Entry 6H2E (X-ray diffraction, 2.35 A resolution); this record covers chains P and Q.

[Chain P (and Q)]
Molecule: AhlC
Source organism: Aeromonas hydrophila
Notes: chain Q of this document is another copy of the same molecule, construct and numbering; everything in this record applies to it too
Reference sequence: A0A1U6XZ15 (A0A1U6XZ15_AERHY); residue numbers follow UniProt; this construct covers 1-266
Sequence (274 residues; each row starts with the number of its first residue):
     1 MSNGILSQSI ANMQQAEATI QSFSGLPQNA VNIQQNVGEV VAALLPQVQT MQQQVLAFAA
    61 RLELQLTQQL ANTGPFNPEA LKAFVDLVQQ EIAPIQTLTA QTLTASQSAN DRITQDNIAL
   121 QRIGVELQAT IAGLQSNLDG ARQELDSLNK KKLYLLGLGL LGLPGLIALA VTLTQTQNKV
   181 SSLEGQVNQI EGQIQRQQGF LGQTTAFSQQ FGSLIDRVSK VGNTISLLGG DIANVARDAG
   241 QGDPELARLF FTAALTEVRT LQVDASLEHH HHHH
Disordered / not traced: 1-2, 231-241, 268-274 (chain Q: 1, 156-161, 239-242, 271-274)
Sequence notes: expression tag (267-274)
Reported in the primary citation:
  - self-association interface (contacts with another copy of this molecule); pairs are residue here / residue on that copy: Lys-152/Glu-257 (salt bridge), Tyr-154/Phe-250 (pi stacking), Leu-160/Leu-249 (hydrophobic contact), Leu-163/Leu-249 (hydrophobic contact), Leu-156, Leu-158, Leu-160, Leu-163, Leu-246, Leu-249

[Chain P / chain Q interface]
Residue-residue contacts - 57 pairs, chain P then chain Q:
  Asn-3(P) / Ser-181(Q)
  Gln-8(P) / Gly-185(Q)  hydrogen bond (side chain-backbone)
  Gln-8(P) / Asn-188(Q)
  Gln-8(P) / Gln-189(Q)  hydrogen bond (side chain-backbone)
  Asn-12(P) / Arg-196(Q)
  Gln-15(P) / Ser-22(Q)
  Gln-15(P) / Phe-23(Q)
  Gln-15(P) / Ser-24(Q)  hydrogen bond (side chain-backbone)
  Gln-15(P) / Arg-196(Q)
  Thr-19(P) / Ser-22(Q)
  Thr-19(P) / Phe-23(Q)
  Ser-22(P) / Gln-15(Q)
  Ser-22(P) / Ala-18(Q)
  Ser-22(P) / Thr-19(Q)  hydrogen bond
  Phe-23(P) / Gln-15(Q)
  Phe-23(P) / Thr-19(Q)
  Ser-24(P) / Gln-15(Q)  hydrogen bond (backbone-side chain)
  Lys-152(P) / Thr-256(Q)  hydrogen bond
  Lys-152(P) / Glu-257(Q)  salt bridge
  Leu-156(P) / Asp-231(Q)
  Leu-156(P) / Leu-249(Q)
  Leu-156(P) / Phe-250(Q)  hydrophobic
  Leu-156(P) / Ala-253(Q)  hydrophobic
  Gly-159(P) / Leu-249(Q)
  Leu-160(P) / Asp-243(Q)
  Leu-160(P) / Glu-245(Q)
  Leu-163(P) / Arg-248(Q)
  Leu-163(P) / Leu-249(Q)  hydrophobic
  Leu-163(P) / Thr-252(Q)
  Leu-166(P) / Leu-249(Q)
  Ile-167(P) / Thr-252(Q)
  Ala-170(P) / Thr-256(Q)
  Gln-177(P) / Thr-260(Q)  hydrogen bond
  Gln-177(P) / Val-263(Q)
  Asn-178(P) / Val-263(Q)
  Asn-178(P) / His-270(Q)  hydrogen bond (backbone-side chain)
  Ser-181(P) / Val-263(Q)
  Ser-181(P) / His-269(Q)
  Ser-181(P) / His-270(Q)  hydrogen bond (side chain-backbone)
  Ser-182(P) / His-269(Q)
  Ser-182(P) / His-270(Q)
  Glu-184(P) / Ile-5(Q)
  Glu-184(P) / Arg-217(Q)  salt bridge
  Gly-185(P) / Gln-8(Q)  hydrogen bond (backbone-side chain)
  Gly-185(P) / His-269(Q)
  Asn-188(P) / Ile-5(Q)
  Asn-188(P) / Gln-8(Q)  hydrogen bond
  Gln-189(P) / Gln-8(Q)  hydrogen bond (backbone-side chain)
  Gln-195(P) / Ala-206(Q)
  Gln-195(P) / Gln-209(Q)
  Gln-195(P) / Gln-210(Q)
  Arg-196(P) / Gln-15(Q)
  Gly-199(P) / Gln-203(Q)
  Gln-203(P) / Gly-199(Q)
  Ala-206(P) / Gln-195(Q)
  Gln-209(P) / Gln-195(Q)
  Gln-210(P) / Gln-195(Q)
Also at the interface, not in a pair above, chain P (37 interface residues in all): Ala-18, Gly-162, Leu-173, Thr-174, Gln-186, Gly-192
Also at the interface, not in a pair above, chain Q (41 interface residues in all): Ala-11, Asn-12, Ser-182, Glu-184, Gly-192, Leu-246, Arg-259

[In short]
Chain P and chain Q form an interface of 37 and 41 residues respectively; the contacts include 12 hydrogen
bonds and 2 salt bridges. Polar pairs include Lys-152(P)/Glu-257(Q), Glu-184(P)/Arg-217(Q) and
Gln-8(P)/Gly-185(Q). From the paper: a self-association interface involving Lys-152(P), Tyr-154(P) and
Leu-156(P) among others.
Both chains are AhlC (Aeromonas hydrophila). Entry 6H2E (Structure of the soluble AhlC of the tripartite
alpha-pore forming toxin, AHL, from Aeromonas hydrophila) was determined by X-ray diffraction (same
publication as 6H2D, 6H2F, 6R1J, 6GRJ and 6GRK).
